PDB entry 7UIG | electron microscopy, 4.30 A resolution (low resolution: residue-level contacts below are approximate; hydrogen-bond / salt-bridge calls are withheld) | chains h and q of the 17 polymer chains in the assembly

# Chain h
Molecule: Mediator of RNA polymerase II transcription subunit 8
Organism: Saccharomyces cerevisiae
UniProtKB: P38304 (MED8_YEAST); residues 1-223 here = UniProt positions 1-223
Sequence (223 residues; numbered 1 to 223; the number before each row is that of its first residue):
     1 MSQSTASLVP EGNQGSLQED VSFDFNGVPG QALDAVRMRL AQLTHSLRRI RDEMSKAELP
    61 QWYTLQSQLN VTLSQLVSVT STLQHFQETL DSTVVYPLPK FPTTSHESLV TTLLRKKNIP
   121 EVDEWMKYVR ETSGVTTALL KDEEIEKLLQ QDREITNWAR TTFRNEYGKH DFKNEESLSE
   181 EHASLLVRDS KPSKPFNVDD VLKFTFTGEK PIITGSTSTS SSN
Not modelled in the structure: 1-29, 135-142, 174-223

# Chain q
Molecule: Mediator of RNA polymerase II transcription subunit 17
Organism: Saccharomyces cerevisiae
UniProtKB: P32569 (MED17_YEAST); numbering as in UniProt (aligned over 1-687)
Sequence (687 residues; row label = number of the first residue in the row):
     1 MTTEDPDSNH LSSETGIKLA LDPNLITLAL SSNPNSSLHS PTSDEPVPES AGKADTSIRL
    61 EGDELENKTK KDNDKNLKFL KNKDSLVSNP HEIYGSMPLE QLIPIILRQR GPGFKFVDLN
   121 EKELQNEIKQ LGSDSSDGHN SEKKDTDGAD ENVQIGEDFM EVDYEDKDNP VDSRNETDHK
   181 TNENGETDDN IETVMTQEQF VKRRRDMLEH INLAMNESSL ALEFVSLLLS SVKESTGMSS
   241 MSPFLRKVVK PSSLNSDKIP YVAPTKKEYI ELDILNKGWK LQSLNESKDL LRASFNKLSS
   301 ILQNEHDYWN KIMQSISNKD VIFKIRDRTS GQKLLAIKYG YEDSGSTYKH DRGIANIRNN
   361 IESQNLDLIP HSSSVFKGTD FVHSVKKFLR VRIFTKIESE DDYILSGESV MDRDSESEEA
   421 ETKDIRKQIQ LLKKIIFEKE LMYQIKKECA LLISYGVSIE NENKVIIELP NEKFEIELLS
   481 LDDDSIVNHE QDLPKINDKR ANLMLVMLRL LLVVIFKKTL RSRISSPHGL INLNVDDDIL
   541 IIRPILGKVR FANYKLLLKK IIKDYVLDIV PGSSITETEV EREQPQENKN IDDENITKLN
   601 KEIRAFDKLL NIPRRELKIN LPLTEHKSPN LSLMLESPNY CNALIHIKFS AGTEANAVSF
   661 DTTFSDFKEV EDFLHFIVAE YIQQKKV
Not modelled in the structure: 1-89, 134-196, 483-492, 582-591
Curated features (UniProtKB/Swiss-Prot):
  - mutagenesis: Gly-353 (G353C: In SRB4-1; suppresses the phenotypic defects of an RNA polymerase II CTD truncation)

# Interface between chain h and chain q
Contacting residue pairs (42; chain h residue first):
  Gly-30(h) with Leu-228(q)
  Leu-33(h) with Val-225(q); Leu-228(q); Leu-254(q)
  Asp-34(h) with Leu-229(q)
  Arg-37(h) with Leu-222(q); Val-225(q); Ser-226(q); Leu-229(q)
  Ala-41(h) with Leu-222(q)
  Leu-47(h) with Met-215(q)
  Arg-48(h) with Met-215(q)
  Arg-51(h) with Met-215(q)
  Met-54(h) with Arg-204(q); Ile-211(q)
  Ser-55(h) with Arg-204(q)
  Lys-56(h) with Arg-204(q)
  Asp-91(h) with Ile-259(q)
  Ser-92(h) with Asp-257(q); Lys-258(q); Ile-259(q)
  Thr-93(h) with Asn-255(q); Asp-257(q)
  Val-94(h) with Asp-257(q); Lys-258(q); Ile-259(q)
  Tyr-96(h) with Asn-255(q)
  Leu-98(h) with Ser-252(q); Ser-253(q)
  Lys-100(h) with Lys-250(q); Ser-252(q)
  Phe-101(h) with Val-248(q); Val-249(q)
  His-106(h) with Val-248(q)
  Leu-109(h) with Val-248(q)
  Leu-113(h) with Leu-220(q)
  Trp-125(h) with Gln-282(q)
  Val-129(h) with Gln-282(q)
  Arg-130(h) with Leu-275(q); Gly-278(q)
  Ile-145(h) with Ile-274(q)
  Leu-149(h) with Lys-277(q)
Other interface residues (no listed pair), chain h (36 interface residues in all): Val-36, Leu-40, Thr-44, Ala-57, Leu-59, Thr-112, Ile-119, Met-126, Asp-152
Other interface residues (no listed pair), chain q (35 interface residues in all): Phe-200, Met-207, Leu-208, Asn-212, Glu-217, Ser-218, Ala-221, Glu-223, Leu-245, Pro-251, Trp-279

# Overview
The interface between chain h and chain q involves 36 residues on one side and 35 on the other. Curated
annotation (UniProt) lists one mutagenesis site on chain q.
Chain h is Mediator of RNA polymerase II transcription subunit 8 and chain q is Mediator of RNA polymerase II
transcription subunit 17, both from Saccharomyces cerevisiae; the structure, Mediator-PIC Early (Mediator A),
was determined by electron microscopy (same publication as 7UI9, 7UIC, 7UIF, 7UIK, 7UIL and 7UIO).
